Entry 5UW8 (X-ray diffraction, 2.15 A resolution); this record covers chains A and B of the 7 polymer chains in the assembly.

[Chain A (and B)]
Name: Probable phospholipid ABC transporter-binding protein MlaD
Source organism: Escherichia coli O157:H7
Notes: chain B of this document is another copy of the same molecule, construct and numbering; everything in this record applies to it too
UniProt: P64605 (MLAD_ECO57); residue numbers follow UniProt; this construct covers 32-140
Sequence (122 residues; each row starts with the number of its first residue):
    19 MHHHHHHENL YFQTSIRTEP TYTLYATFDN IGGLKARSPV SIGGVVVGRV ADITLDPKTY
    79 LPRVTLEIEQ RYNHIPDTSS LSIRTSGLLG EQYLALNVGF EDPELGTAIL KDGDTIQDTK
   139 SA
Unresolved in the structure: 19-35 (chain B: 19-36, 120-124, 140)
Sequence notes: initiating methionine (19); expression tag (20-31)
From the paper describing this entry:
  - mutagenesis - L79M, L84M, L106M, L107M, L123M: unchanged expression
  - mutagenesis - L106N/L107N: abolished growth in response to complement a DeltamlaD deletion

[Interface between chain A and chain B]
Contacting residue pairs (20):
  D47(A) - G61(B)
  N48(A) - G61(B)
  N48(A) - G62(B)
  N48(A) - R102(B)
  I49(A) - G61(B)  hydrogen bond (backbone-backbone)
  I49(A) - G62(B)
  I71(A) - V63(B)  hydrophobic
  L73(A) - I60(B)
  L73(A) - V63(B)  hydrophobic
  L73(A) - V65(B)  hydrophobic
  L73(A) - Y90(B)  hydrophobic
  Y78(A) - I60(B)
  Y78(A) - R89(B)
  Y78(A) - Y90(B)
  Y78(A) - N91(B)  hydrogen bond (side chain-backbone)
  Y78(A) - H92(B)  hydrogen bond (side chain-backbone)
  Y78(A) - I93(B)  hydrophobic
  P80(A) - I60(B)
  P80(A) - G61(B)
  L107(A) - L106(B)
Other interface residues (no listed pair), chain A (9 interface residues in all): G50
Other interface residues (no listed pair), chain B (13 interface residues in all): V116

[Overview]
The interface between chain A and chain B involves 9 residues on one side and 13 on the other; the contacts
include 3 hydrogen bonds. Polar pairs include Y78(A)-N91(B), Y78(A)-H92(B) and I49(A)-G61(B). The paper
reports that L106N/L107N of chain A abolish growth in response to complement a DeltamlaD deletion; L79M, L84M
and L106M of chain A, among others, leave expression unchanged; 6 substitutions were tested in all.
Chain A and chain B are both Probable phospholipid ABC transporter-binding protein MlaD (Escherichia coli
O157:H7); the structure, Structure of E. coli MCE protein MlaD, core MCE domain, was determined by X-ray
diffraction together with 5UWB, 5UVN, 5UW2 and 5UWA from the same study.
